PDB entry 9D0Y | electron microscopy, 3.10 A resolution | chains A and B of the 6 polymer chains in the assembly

[Chain A (and B)]
Name: Hemagglutinin HA1 chain
Organism: Influenza A virus
Notes: chain B of this document is another copy of the same molecule, construct and numbering; everything in this record applies to it too
Reference sequence: A0A2R4U332 (A0A2R4U332_9INFA); residues 11-326 here correspond to UniProt positions 18-333 (UniProt number = residue number + 7)
Amino-acid sequence (340 residues; row label = number of the first residue in the row; numbers below 1 keep their minus sign (Met-13 is residue -13)):
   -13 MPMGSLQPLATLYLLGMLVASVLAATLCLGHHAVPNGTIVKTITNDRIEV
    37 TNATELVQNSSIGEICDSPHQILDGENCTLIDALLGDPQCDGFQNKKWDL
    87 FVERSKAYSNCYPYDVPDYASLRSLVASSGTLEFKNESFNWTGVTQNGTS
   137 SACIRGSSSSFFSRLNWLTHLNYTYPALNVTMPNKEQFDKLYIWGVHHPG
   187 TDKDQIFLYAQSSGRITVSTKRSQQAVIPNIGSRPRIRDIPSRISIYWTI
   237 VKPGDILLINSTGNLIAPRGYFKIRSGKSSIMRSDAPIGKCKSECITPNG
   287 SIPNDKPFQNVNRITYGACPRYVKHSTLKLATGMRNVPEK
Disordered / not traced: -13 to 10, 324-326
Sequence notes: initiating methionine (-13); expression tag (-12 to 10)
Disulfides: Cys52-Cys277, Cys64-Cys76, Cys97-Cys139, Cys281-Cys305
Covalently attached groups: N-acetylglucosamine (NAG) linked to Asn38, Asn45, Asn63, Asn126, Asn133, Asn158, Asn165, Asn246, Asn285
Residues lining bound ligands: N-acetylglucosamine (NAG; 2-acetamido-2-deoxy-beta-D-glucopyranose): Asp188, Ile217, Gly218
What the authors report for this chain:
  - post-translational modification sites: Asn45, Asn63, Asn133, Asn165, Asn246, Asn285
  - post-translational modification sites: Asn126, Asn158 (by similarity / conservation)

[Interface between chain A and chain B]
Residue-residue contacts (12):
  Arg201(A) - Asn216(B)  hydrogen bond
  Thr203(A) - Asn216(B)
  Ser205(A) - Pro221(B)
  Thr206(A) - Pro221(B)
  Lys207(A) - Pro221(B)
  Lys207(A) - Arg222(B)
  Lys207(A) - Arg229(B)  hydrogen bond (backbone-side chain)
  Gln210(A) - Asn216(B)  hydrogen bond
  Gln210(A) - Arg220(B)  hydrogen bond
  Ile242(A) - Pro221(B)
  Leu244(A) - Ser219(B)
  Leu244(A) - Arg220(B)
Also at the interface, not in a pair above, chain A (10 interface residues in all): Ser209, Ala212
Also at the interface, not in a pair above, chain B (7 interface residues in all): Asp101

[In short]
Chain A and chain B form an interface of 10 and 7 residues respectively; the contacts include 4 hydrogen
bonds. Polar pairs include Arg201(A)-Asn216(B), Lys207(A)-Arg229(B) and Gln210(A)-Asn216(B). Bound to chain A:
N-acetylglucosamine. The paper reports modification sites Asn45(A), Asn63(A) and Asn133(A) among others.
Both chains are Hemagglutinin HA1 chain (Influenza A virus). Entry 9D0Y (Map of endoH-treated hemagglutinin
A/Sing/INFIMH/16) was determined by electron microscopy (same publication as 9D1U, 9D2M, 9CXT and 9CXU).
